5E00 - chains A and C of the 3 polymer chains in the assembly; structure by X-ray diffraction, 1.70 A resolution.

== Chain A ==
Protein: HLA class I histocompatibility antigen, A-2 alpha chain
Source organism: Homo sapiens
UniProt: P01892 (1A02_HUMAN); residues 1-275 here correspond to UniProt positions 25-299 (UniProt number = residue number + 24)
Sequence (275 residues; numbered 1 to 275; the number before each row is that of its first residue):
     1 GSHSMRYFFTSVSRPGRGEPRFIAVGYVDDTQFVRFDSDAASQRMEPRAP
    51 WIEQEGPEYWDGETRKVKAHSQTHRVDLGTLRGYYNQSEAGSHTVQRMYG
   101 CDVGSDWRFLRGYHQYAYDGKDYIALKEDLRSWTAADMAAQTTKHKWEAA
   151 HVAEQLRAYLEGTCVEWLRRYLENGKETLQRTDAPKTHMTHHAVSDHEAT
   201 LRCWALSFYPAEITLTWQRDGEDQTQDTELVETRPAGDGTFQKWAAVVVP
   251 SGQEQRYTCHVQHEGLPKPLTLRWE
Disulfides: Cys101-Cys164, Cys203-Cys259

== Chain C ==
Protein: Gly-val-trp-ile-arg-thr-pro-pro-ala
Sequence (9 residues; numbered 1 to 9; the number before each row is that of its first residue):
     1 GVWIRTPPA

== Chain A / chain C interface ==
Residue-residue contacts (36):
  Met5(A) with Gly1(C)
  Tyr7(A) with Gly1(C), hydrogen bond (side chain-backbone); Val2(C), hydrophobic
  Met45(A) with Val2(C), hydrophobic
  Glu63(A) with Gly1(C); Val2(C), hydrogen bond (side chain-backbone)
  Lys66(A) with Val2(C); Trp3(C); Ile4(C)
  His70(A) with Trp3(C); Thr6(C)
  Thr73(A) with Thr6(C), hydrogen bond (side chain-backbone); Pro7(C); Pro8(C)
  Asp77(A) with Pro8(C); Ala9(C), hydrogen bond (side chain-backbone)
  Thr80(A) with Ala9(C)
  Leu81(A) with Ala9(C), hydrophobic
  Tyr84(A) with Ala9(C), hydrogen bond (side chain-backbone)
  Arg97(A) with Thr6(C)
  Tyr99(A) with Val2(C); Trp3(C), hydrogen bond (side chain-backbone)
  Thr143(A) with Ala9(C), hydrogen bond (side chain-backbone)
  Lys146(A) with Ala9(C), hydrogen bond (side chain-backbone)
  Trp147(A) with Pro7(C); Pro8(C), hydrogen bond (side chain-backbone)
  Val152(A) with Trp3(C), hydrophobic; Pro7(C), hydrophobic
  Gln155(A) with Trp3(C); Ile4(C)
  Leu156(A) with Trp3(C), hydrophobic
  Tyr159(A) with Gly1(C), hydrogen bond (side chain-backbone); Val2(C); Trp3(C)
  Trp167(A) with Gly1(C)
  Tyr171(A) with Gly1(C), hydrogen bond (side chain-backbone)
Interface residues without a listed pair, chain A (26 interface residues in all): Phe9, Tyr59, Ala69, Tyr116
Interface residues without a listed pair, chain C (9 interface residues in all): Arg5
From the paper, about this interface:
  - residue pairs: Thr73(A)-Thr6(C) (hydrogen bond), Arg97(A)-Thr6(C) (water-mediated contact)

== Summary ==
26 residues of chain A face 9 of chain C across their interface; the contacts include 11 hydrogen bonds. Polar
contacts include Tyr7(A)-Gly1(C), Glu63(A)-Val2(C) and Thr73(A)-Thr6(C). The authors report a hydrogen bond
between Thr73(A) and Thr6(C); a water-mediated contact between Arg97(A) and Thr6(C).
Here chain A is HLA class I histocompatibility antigen, A-2 alpha chain (Homo sapiens) and chain C is
Gly-val-trp-ile-arg-thr-pro-pro-ala. Entry 5E00 (Structure of HLA-A2 P130) was determined by X-ray
diffraction, deposited together with 5WSH.
